Entry 6B8J (X-ray diffraction, 2.60 A resolution); this record covers chains A and C.

== Chain A ==
Molecule: Glycogen synthase kinase-3 beta
Source organism: Homo sapiens
Notes: EC 2.7.11.26, 2.7.11.1
Reference sequence: P49841 (GSK3B_HUMAN); numbering as in UniProt (aligned over 1-420)
Chain sequence (420 residues; row label = number of the first residue in the row):
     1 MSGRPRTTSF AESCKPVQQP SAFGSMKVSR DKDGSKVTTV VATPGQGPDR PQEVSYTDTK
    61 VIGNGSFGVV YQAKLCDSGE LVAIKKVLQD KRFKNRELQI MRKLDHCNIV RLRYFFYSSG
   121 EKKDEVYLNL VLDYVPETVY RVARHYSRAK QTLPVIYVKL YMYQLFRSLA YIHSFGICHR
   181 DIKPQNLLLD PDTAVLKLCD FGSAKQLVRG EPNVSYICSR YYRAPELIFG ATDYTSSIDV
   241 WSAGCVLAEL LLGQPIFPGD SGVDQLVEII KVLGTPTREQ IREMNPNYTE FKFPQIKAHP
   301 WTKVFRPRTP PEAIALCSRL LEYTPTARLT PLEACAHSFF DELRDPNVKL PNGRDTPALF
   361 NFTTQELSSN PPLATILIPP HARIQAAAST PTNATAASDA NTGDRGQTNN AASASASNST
Disordered / not traced: 1-36, 121-123, 385-420
Modified residues: Tyr216 (O-phosphotyrosine; PTR)
Small-molecule neighbours: chir99021 (65C): Ile62, Gly63, Asn64, Phe67, Val70, Ala83, Val110, Leu132, Asp133, Tyr134, Val135, Pro136, Glu137, Thr138, Arg141, Gln185, Asn186, Leu188, Cys199, Asp200

== Chain C ==
Molecule: Val-sep-arg-arg
Chain sequence (4 residues; each row starts with the number of its first residue):
     1 VSRR
Modified residues: Ser2 (phosphoserine; SEP)

== How chain A and chain C interact ==
Contacting residue pairs (20; chain A residue first):
  Arg92(A) - Arg3(C)
  Arg92(A) - Arg4(C)  hydrogen bond (backbone-backbone)
  Phe93(A) - Val1(C)
  Phe93(A) - Ser2(C)
  Phe93(A) - Arg3(C)
  Phe93(A) - Arg4(C)
  Lys94(A) - Val1(C)
  Lys94(A) - Ser2(C)  hydrogen bond (backbone-backbone)
  Lys94(A) - Arg4(C)
  Arg96(A) - Ser2(C)
  Arg180(A) - Val1(C)
  Arg180(A) - Ser2(C)
  Lys205(A) - Ser2(C)
  Pro212(A) - Ser2(C)
  Asn213(A) - Ser2(C)
  Val214(A) - Val1(C)
  Val214(A) - Ser2(C)
  Tyr216(A) - Val1(C)
  Ile217(A) - Val1(C)  hydrophobic
  Tyr234(A) - Ser2(C)

== Overview ==
The interface between chain A and chain C involves 12 residues on one side and 4 on the other, with 2 hydrogen
bonds. Main-chain hydrogen bonds include Arg92(A)-Arg4(C) and Lys94(A)-Ser2(C). Ligands of chain A: chir99021.
Here chain A is Glycogen synthase kinase-3 beta (Homo sapiens) and chain C is Val-sep-arg-arg. Entry 6B8J
(Co-structure of human glycogen synthase kinase beta with a selective
(5-imidazol-2-yl-4-phenylpyrimidin-2-yl)[2-(2-pyridylamino)ethyl]amine inhibitor) was determined by X-ray
diffraction.
